7Q4U - chains D and E of the 48 polymer chains in the assembly; structure by electron microscopy, 4.39 A resolution (low resolution: residue-level contacts below are approximate; hydrogen-bond / salt-bridge calls are withheld).

Chain D:
Name: DNA-directed RNA polymerase subunit beta'
Organism: Mycobacterium tuberculosis (strain ATCC 25618 / H37Rv)
Notes: EC 2.7.7.6
Reference sequence: P9WGY7 (RPOC_MYCTU); numbering as in UniProt (aligned over 4-1316)
Amino-acid sequence (1319 residues; row label = number of the first residue in the row):
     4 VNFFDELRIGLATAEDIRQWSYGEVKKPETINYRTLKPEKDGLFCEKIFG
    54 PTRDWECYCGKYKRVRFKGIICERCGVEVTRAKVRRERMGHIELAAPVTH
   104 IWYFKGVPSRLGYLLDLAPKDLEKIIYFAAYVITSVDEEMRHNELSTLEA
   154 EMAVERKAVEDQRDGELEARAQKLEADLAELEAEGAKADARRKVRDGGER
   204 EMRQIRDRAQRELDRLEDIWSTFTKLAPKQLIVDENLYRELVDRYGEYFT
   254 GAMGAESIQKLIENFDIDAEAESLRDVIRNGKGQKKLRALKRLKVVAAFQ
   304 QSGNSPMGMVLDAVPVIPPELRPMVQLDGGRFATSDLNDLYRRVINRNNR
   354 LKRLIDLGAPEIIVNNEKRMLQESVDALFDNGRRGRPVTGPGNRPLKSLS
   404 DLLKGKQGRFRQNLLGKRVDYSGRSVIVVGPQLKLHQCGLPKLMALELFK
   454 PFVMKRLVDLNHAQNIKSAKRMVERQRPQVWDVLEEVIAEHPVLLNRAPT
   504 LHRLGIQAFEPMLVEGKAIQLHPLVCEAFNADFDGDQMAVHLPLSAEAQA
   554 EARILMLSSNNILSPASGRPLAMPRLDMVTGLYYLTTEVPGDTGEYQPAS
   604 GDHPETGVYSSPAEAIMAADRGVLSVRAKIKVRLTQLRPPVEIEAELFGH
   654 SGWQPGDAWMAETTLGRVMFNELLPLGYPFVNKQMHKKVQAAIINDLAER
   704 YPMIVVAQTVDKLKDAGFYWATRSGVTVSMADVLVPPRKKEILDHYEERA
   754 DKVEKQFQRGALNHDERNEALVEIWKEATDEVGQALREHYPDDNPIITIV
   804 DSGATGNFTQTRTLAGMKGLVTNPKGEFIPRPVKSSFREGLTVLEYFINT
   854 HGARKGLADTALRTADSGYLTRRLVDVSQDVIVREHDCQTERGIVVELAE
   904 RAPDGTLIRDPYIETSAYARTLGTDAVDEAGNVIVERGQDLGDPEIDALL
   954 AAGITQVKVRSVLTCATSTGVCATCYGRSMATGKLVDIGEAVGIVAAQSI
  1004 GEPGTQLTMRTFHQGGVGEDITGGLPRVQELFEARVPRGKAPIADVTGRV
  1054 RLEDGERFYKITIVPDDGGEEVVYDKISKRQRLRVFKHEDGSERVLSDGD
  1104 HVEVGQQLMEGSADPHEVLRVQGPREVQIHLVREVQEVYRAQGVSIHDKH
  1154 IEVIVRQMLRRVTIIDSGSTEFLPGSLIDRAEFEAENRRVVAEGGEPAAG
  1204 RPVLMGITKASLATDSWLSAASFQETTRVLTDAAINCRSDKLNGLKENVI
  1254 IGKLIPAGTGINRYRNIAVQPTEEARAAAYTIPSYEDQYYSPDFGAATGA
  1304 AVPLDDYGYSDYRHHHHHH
Not modelled in the structure: 1013-1023, 1284-1322
Sequence notes: expression tag (1317-1322)
Bound ions: Zn2+ site 1: Cys60, Cys62, Cys75, Cys78; Mg2+: Asp535, Asp537, Asp539; Zn2+ site 2: Cys891, Cys968, Cys975, Cys978
Curated features (UniProtKB/Swiss-Prot):
  - binding site (Zn(2+)): Cys60, Cys62, Cys75, Cys78, Cys891, Cys968, Cys975, Cys978
  - binding site (Mg(2+)): Asp535, Asp537, Asp539

Chain E:
Name: DNA-directed RNA polymerase subunit omega
Organism: Mycobacterium tuberculosis (strain ATCC 25618 / H37Rv)
Notes: EC 2.7.7.6
Reference sequence: P9WGY5 (RPOZ_MYCTU); numbering as in UniProt (aligned over 1-110)
Amino-acid sequence (110 residues; each row starts with the number of its first residue):
     1 MSISQSDASLAAVPAVDQFDPSSGASGGYDTPLGITNPPIDELLDRVSSK
    51 YALVIYAAKRARQINDYYNQLGEGILEYVGPLVEPGLQEKPLSIALREIH
   101 ADLLEHTEGE
Not modelled in the structure: 1-27

How chain D and chain E interact:
Residue-residue contacts - 64 pairs, chain D then chain E:
  His439(D) with Leu33(E); Thr36(E)
  Arg459(D) with Gln88(E)
  Glu489(D) with Gln88(E)
  Val490(D) with Lys90(E)
  Glu493(D) with Ile35(E); Glu89(E); Ser93(E)
  His494(D) with Lys90(E)
  Glu513(D) with Ile35(E)
  Glu550(D) with Val54(E); Ala58(E)
  Gln552(D) with Leu92(E)
  Ala553(D) with Val54(E); Leu92(E)
  Glu554(D) with Val54(E)
  Arg556(D) with Ile35(E); Ser93(E); Leu96(E)
  Ile557(D) with Ile40(E)
  Leu558(D) with Tyr51(E)
  Leu560(D) with Ile35(E)
  Asn563(D) with Ile40(E)
  Pro705(D) with Asp41(E)
  Ile707(D) with Thr36(E)
  Val708(D) with Tyr29(E)
  Gln711(D) with Tyr29(E); Asp30(E); Pro32(E)
  Thr985(D) with Lys50(E)
  Asp990(D) with Ser49(E); Lys50(E)
  Ile991(D) with Tyr51(E)
  Glu993(D) with Lys50(E); Tyr51(E)
  Gly1261(D) with Tyr51(E)
  Thr1262(D) with Tyr51(E); Val54(E); Ile55(E)
  Arg1266(D) with Gly109(E)
  Tyr1267(D) with Ser49(E); Tyr51(E); Ile55(E)
  Asn1269(D) with Glu108(E); Gly109(E); Glu110(E)
  Ile1270(D) with Lys59(E); Thr107(E)
  Ala1271(D) with His106(E); Thr107(E)
  Val1272(D) with Tyr56(E); Lys59(E); Gln63(E); Leu104(E); Glu105(E); His106(E)
  Gln1273(D) with Leu104(E); Glu105(E)
  Pro1274(D) with Arg60(E); Val79(E); Leu103(E)
  Thr1275(D) with Leu103(E); Glu105(E)
  Ala1278(D) with Leu82(E)
Interface residues without a listed pair, chain D (42 interface residues in all): Ala549, Lys987, Gly992, Asn1265, Arg1268, Arg1279
Interface residues without a listed pair, chain E (39 interface residues in all): Gly34, Asn37, Leu44, Ala52, Leu53

Summary:
The interface between chain D and chain E involves 42 residues on one side and 39 on the other. The Zn2+ site
1 is built by Cys60(D), Cys62(D), Cys75(D) and Cys78(D). Curated annotation (UniProt) lists 8 Zn2+-binding
residues and 3 Mg2+-binding residues on chain D.
Here chain D is DNA-directed RNA polymerase subunit beta' and chain E is DNA-directed RNA polymerase subunit
omega, both from Mycobacterium tuberculosis (strain ATCC 25618 / H37Rv). Entry 7Q4U (Cryo-EM structure of
Mycobacterium tuberculosis RNA polymerase holoenzyme octamer comprising sigma factor SigB) was determined by
electron microscopy (same publication as 7Z8Q, 7ZF2, 7Q59 and 7PP4).
